5W9I - chains C and D of the 12 polymer chains in the assembly; structure by electron microscopy, 3.60 A resolution.

Chain C:
Protein: G4 vh
Organism: Mus musculus
Sequence (233 residues; each row starts with the number of its first residue; a row labelled like 82A-82C holds insertion residues (82A, then the next letters in order)):
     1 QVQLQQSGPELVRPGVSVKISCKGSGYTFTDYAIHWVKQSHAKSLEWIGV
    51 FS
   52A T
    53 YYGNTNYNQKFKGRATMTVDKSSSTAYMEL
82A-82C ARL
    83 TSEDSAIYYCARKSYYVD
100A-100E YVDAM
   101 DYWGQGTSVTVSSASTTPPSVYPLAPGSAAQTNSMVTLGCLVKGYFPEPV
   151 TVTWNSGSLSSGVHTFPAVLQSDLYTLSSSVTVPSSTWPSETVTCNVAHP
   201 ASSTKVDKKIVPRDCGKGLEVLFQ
Disordered / not traced: 111-224
Disulfides: Cys22-Cys92

Chain D:
Protein: G4 vl
Organism: Mus musculus
Sequence (218 residues; each row starts with the number of its first residue; a row labelled like 27A-27D holds insertion residues (27A, then the next letters in order)):
     1 DIVLTQSPASLAVSLGQRATISCRASE
27A-27D SVDN
    28 YGISFMNWFQQKPGQPPKLLISATSNQGSGVPARFIGSGSGTDFSLNIHP
    78 VEEDDTAMYFCQQSKEVPRTFGGGTKLEIKRTDAAPTVSIFPPSSEQLTS
   128 GGASVVCFLNNFYPKDINVKWKIDGSERQNGVLNSWTDQDSKDSTYSMSS
   178 TLTLTKDEYERHNSYTCEATHKTSTSPIVKSFNRNEC
Disordered / not traced: 108-214
Disulfides: Cys23-Cys88

Chain C / chain D interface:
Pairs across the interface - 37 pairs, chain C then chain D:
  Gln39(C) - Gln38(D)  hydrogen bond
  Ala42(C) - Gln38(D)
  Ala42(C) - Met85(D)
  Ala42(C) - Phe87(D)
  Lys43(C) - Ala9(D)  hydrogen bond (side chain-backbone)
  Lys43(C) - Met85(D)
  Lys43(C) - Gly100(D)
  Lys43(C) - Gly101(D)
  Leu45(C) - Pro44(D)  hydrophobic
  Leu45(C) - Phe87(D)  hydrophobic
  Leu45(C) - Phe98(D)  hydrophobic
  Trp47(C) - Val94(D)  hydrophobic
  Trp47(C) - Pro95(D)
  Trp47(C) - Phe98(D)
  Asn60(C) - Pro95(D)
  Tyr91(C) - Gln38(D)  hydrogen bond
  Tyr91(C) - Pro43(D)  hydrophobic
  Tyr98(C) - Leu46(D)  hydrophobic
  Tyr98(C) - Ser56(D)
  Val99(C) - Ser49(D)
  Val99(C) - Thr51(D)
  Asp100(C) - Ile30(D)
  Tyr100A(C) - Ile30(D)  hydrophobic
  Tyr100A(C) - Phe32(D)
  Val100B(C) - Ile30(D)  hydrophobic
  Val100B(C) - Asn34(D)
  Asp100C(C) - Asn34(D)  hydrogen bond (backbone-side chain)
  Asp100C(C) - Ser91(D)  hydrogen bond (backbone-side chain)
  Asp100C(C) - Arg96(D)  salt bridge
  Ala100D(C) - Asn34(D)
  Ala100D(C) - Leu46(D)  hydrophobic
  Met100E(C) - Phe36(D)  hydrophobic
  Trp103(C) - Phe36(D)
  Trp103(C) - Pro43(D)  hydrophobic
  Trp103(C) - Pro44(D)  hydrogen bond (side chain-backbone)
  Gly104(C) - Pro43(D)
  Gln105(C) - Pro43(D)
Other interface residues (no listed pair), chain C (22 interface residues in all): Val37, Glu46, Tyr59, Asp101
Other interface residues (no listed pair), chain D (23 interface residues in all): Gln42, Ser52

In short:
22 residues of chain C and 23 residues of chain D are in contact, with 6 hydrogen bonds and 1 salt bridge.
Polar contacts include Asp100C(C)-Arg96(D), Gln39(C)-Gln38(D) and Lys43(C)-Ala9(D).
Here chain C is G4 vh and chain D is G4 vl, both from Mus musculus. Entry 5W9I (MERS S ectodomain trimer in
complex with variable domain of neutralizing antibody G4) was determined by electron microscopy, deposited
together with 5VZR, 5W9H, 5W9J, 5W9K, 5W9L, 5W9M and 3 further entries.
